PDB entry 4YA9 | X-ray diffraction, 2.70 A resolution | chains B and C of the 34 polymer chains in the assembly

[Chain B]
Name: Proteasome subunit alpha type-3
From: Saccharomyces cerevisiae (strain ATCC 204508 / S288c)
Notes: EC 3.4.25.1
UniProtKB: P23638 (PSA3_YEAST); residues 0-257 here correspond to UniProt positions 1-258 (UniProt number = residue number + 1)
Chain sequence (258 residues; row label = number of the first residue in the row; numbering starts at 0):
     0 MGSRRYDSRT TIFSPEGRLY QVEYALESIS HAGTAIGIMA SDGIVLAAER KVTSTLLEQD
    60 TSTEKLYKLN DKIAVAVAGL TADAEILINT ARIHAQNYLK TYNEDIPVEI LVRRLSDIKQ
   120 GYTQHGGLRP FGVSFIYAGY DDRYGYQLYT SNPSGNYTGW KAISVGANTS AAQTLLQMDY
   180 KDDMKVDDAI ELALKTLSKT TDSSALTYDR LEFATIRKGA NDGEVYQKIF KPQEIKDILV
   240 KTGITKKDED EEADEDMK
Disordered / not traced: 0, 245-257
Swiss-Prot annotation at these positions:
  - cross-link (Glycyl lysine isopeptide (Lys-Gly)): Lys99 (interchain with G-Cter in ubiquitin), Lys198 (interchain with G-Cter in ubiquitin), Lys230 (interchain with G-Cter in ubiquitin)

[Chain C]
Name: Proteasome subunit alpha type-4
From: Saccharomyces cerevisiae (strain ATCC 204508 / S288c)
Notes: EC 3.4.25.1
UniProtKB: P40303 (PSA4_YEAST); residues -1 to 252 here correspond to UniProt positions 1-254 (UniProt number = residue number + 2)
Chain sequence (254 residues; row label = number of the first residue in the row; numbers below 1 keep their minus sign (Met-1 is residue -1)):
    -1 MSGYDRALSI FSPDGHIFQV EYALEAVKRG TCAVGVKGKN CVVLGCERRS TLKLQDTRIT
    59 PSKVSKIDSH VVLSFSGLNA DSRILIEKAR VEAQSHRLTL EDPVTVEYLT RYVAGVQQRY
   119 TQSGGVRPFG VSTLIAGFDP RDDEPKLYQT EPSGIYSSWS AQTIGRNSKT VREFLEKNYD
   179 RKEPPATVEE CVKLTVRSLL EVVQTGAKNI EITVVKPDSD IVALSSEEIN QYVTQIEQEK
   239 QEQQEQDKKK KSNH
Disordered / not traced: -1 to 0, 241-252
Swiss-Prot annotation at these positions:
  - modified residue: Thr58 (Phosphothreonine)

[Interface between chain B and chain C]
Residue-residue contacts (75; chain B residue first):
  Arg3(B) with Arg4(C)
  Asp6(B) with Tyr2(C), hydrogen bond; Arg4(C), salt bridge
  Arg8(B) with Arg4(C)
  Thr10(B) with Leu6(C); Arg125(C)
  Ile11(B) with Leu6(C), hydrophobic; Gln17(C)
  Phe12(B) with Gln17(C), hydrogen bond (backbone-side chain); Tyr20(C), hydrophobic; Ala21(C), hydrophobic; Leu76(C), hydrophobic; Arg125(C); Pro126(C); Gly128(C)
  Ser13(B) with Tyr20(C)
  Pro14(B) with Tyr20(C), hydrophobic; Glu23(C)
  Glu15(B) with Glu23(C); Arg27(C), hydrogen bond (backbone-side chain)
  Gly16(B) with Tyr20(C); Glu23(C); Ala24(C); Arg27(C)
  Arg17(B) with Arg27(C)
  Leu18(B) with Arg125(C)
  Met38(B) with Asp54(C)
  Arg112(B) with Arg81(C)
  Ser115(B) with Arg81(C), hydrogen bond (backbone-side chain)
  Asp116(B) with Arg81(C), salt bridge
  Gln119(B) with Ala78(C); Asp79(C); Ile82(C)
  Thr122(B) with Arg125(C), hydrogen bond (backbone-side chain)
  Gln123(B) with Tyr118(C); Gly123(C); Val124(C); Arg125(C), hydrogen bond (backbone-backbone); Phe127(C)
  His124(B) with Gly123(C); Val124(C)
  Gly125(B) with Tyr2(C); Gly123(C)
  Gly126(B) with Tyr2(C)
  Tyr143(B) with Arg56(C), hydrogen bond (backbone-side chain); Ile57(C), hydrophobic
  Tyr145(B) with Arg56(C), hydrogen bond (backbone-side chain)
  Gln146(B) with Ile57(C)
  Leu147(B) with Ile57(C)
  Tyr148(B) with Ile57(C)
  Ser153(B) with Ala78(C)
  Gly154(B) with Ala78(C); Arg81(C), hydrogen bond (backbone-side chain)
  Asn155(B) with Asn77(C); Ala78(C)
  Tyr156(B) with Pro59(C), hydrophobic; Arg81(C)
  Gly158(B) with Gln53(C); Asp54(C), hydrogen bond (backbone-backbone); Ile57(C); Thr58(C), hydrogen bond (backbone-side chain)
  Trp159(B) with Leu50(C), hydrophobic; Lys51(C); Leu52(C); Gln53(C); Asp54(C)
  Lys160(B) with Leu52(C), hydrogen bond (backbone-backbone); Gln53(C); Asp54(C)
  Ala161(B) with Leu52(C)
  Gln172(B) with Lys51(C); Leu52(C)
  Leu175(B) with Leu52(C), hydrophobic
  Gln176(B) with Lys51(C); Leu52(C)
Interface residues without a listed pair, chain B (41 interface residues in all): Glu108, Thr157, Tyr179

[In short]
41 residues of chain B face 31 of chain C across their interface, with 12 hydrogen bonds and 2 salt bridges.
Polar contacts include Asp6(B)-Arg4(C), Asp116(B)-Arg81(C) and Asp6(B)-Tyr2(C).
Chain B is Proteasome subunit alpha type-3 and chain C is Proteasome subunit alpha type-4, both from
Saccharomyces cerevisiae (strain ATCC 204508 / S288c); the structure, Yeast 20S proteasome beta2-H114D mutant
in complex with Ac-LAD-ep, was determined by X-ray diffraction, deposited together with 4Y69, 4Y6A, 4Y6V,
4Y6Z, 4Y70, 4Y74 and 34 further entries.
